PDB entry 6RTL | electron microscopy, 4.20 A resolution (low resolution: residue-level contacts below are approximate; hydrogen-bond / salt-bridge calls are withheld) | chains F and G of the 7 polymer chains in the assembly

# Chain F (and G)
Molecule: Major capsid protein
Organism: Bacillus phage SPP1
Notes: chain G of this document is another copy of the same molecule, construct and numbering; everything in this record applies to it too
UniProtKB: Q38582 (CAPSD_BPSPP); residues 2-324 here = UniProt positions 2-324
Amino-acid sequence (323 residues; numbered 2 to 324; the number before each row is that of its first residue):
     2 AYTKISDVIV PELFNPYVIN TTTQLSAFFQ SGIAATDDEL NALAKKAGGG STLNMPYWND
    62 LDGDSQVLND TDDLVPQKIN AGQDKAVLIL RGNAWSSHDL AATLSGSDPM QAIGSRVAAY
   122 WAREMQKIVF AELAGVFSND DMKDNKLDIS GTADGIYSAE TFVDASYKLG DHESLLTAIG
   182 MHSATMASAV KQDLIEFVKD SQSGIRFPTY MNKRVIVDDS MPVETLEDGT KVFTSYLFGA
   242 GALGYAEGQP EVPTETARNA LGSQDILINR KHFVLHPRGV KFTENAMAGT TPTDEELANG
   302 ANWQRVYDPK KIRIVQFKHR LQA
From the paper describing this entry:
  - contacts within the chain: Pro12-Phe15
  - mutagenesis - D100A: unchanged binding to gp11
  - mutagenesis - E197K: abolished binding to gp12
  - mutagenesis - D194G/F198A, F198A: decreased binding to gp12
  - mutagenesis - Y18A: decreased binding to SP

# Chain F / chain G interface
Residue-residue contacts (5; chain F residue first):
  Ala261(F) - Glu256(G)
  Ala261(F) - Ala258(G)
  Ala261(F) - Arg271(G)
  Leu262(F) - Arg271(G)
  Ser264(F) - Arg271(G)
Other interface residues (no listed pair), chain F (7 interface residues in all): Leu105, Arg259, Asn260, Gly263
Other interface residues (no listed pair), chain G (5 interface residues in all): Lys47, Ile267

# Overview
Chain F and chain G form an interface of 7 and 5 residues respectively. The paper reports that D194G/F198A and
F198A of chain F reduce binding to gp12; contacts within the chain involving Pro12(F) and Phe15(F); 5
substitutions were tested in all.
Chain F and chain G are both Major capsid protein (Bacillus phage SPP1); the structure, Bacteriophage SPP1
procapsid-II protein, was determined by electron microscopy (same publication as 6R3A and 6R3B).
